PDB entry 7X3T | electron microscopy, 5.40 A resolution (low resolution: residue-level contacts below are approximate; hydrogen-bond / salt-bridge calls are withheld) | chains J and K of the 20 polymer chains in the assembly

[Chain J]
Molecule: 354-nt DNA strand
Sequence (354 nucleotides; each row starts with the number of its first residue; numbers below 1 keep their minus sign (DC-29 is residue -29)):
   -29 CACAGGAAACAGCTATGACCATGATTACGCTCAGGATGTATATATCTGAC
    21 ACGTGCCTGGAGACTAGGGAGTAATCCCCTTGGCGGTTAAAACGCGGGGG
    71 ACAGCGCGTACGTGCGTTTAAGCGGTGCTAGAGCTGTCTACGACCAATTG
   121 AGCGGCCTCGGCACCGGGATTCTCCAGGTCGAGCTTCTCGACAAGCTTCA
   171 GGATGTATATATCTGACACGTGCCTGGAGACTAGGGAGTAATCCCCTTGG
   221 CGGTTAAAACGCGGGGGACAGCGCGTACGTGCGTTTAAGCGGTGCTAGAG
   271 CTGTCTACGACCAATTGAGCGGCCTCGGCACCGGGATTCTCCAGGGTACC
   321 GCGG
Unresolved in the structure: -29 to -26, 314-324

[Chain K]
Protein: Histone H3
Source organism: Xenopus laevis
Reference sequence: A0A310TTQ1 (A0A310TTQ1_XENLA); residues 0-135 here correspond to UniProt positions 1-136 (UniProt number = residue number + 1)
Amino-acid sequence (136 residues; each row starts with the number of its first residue; numbering starts at 0):
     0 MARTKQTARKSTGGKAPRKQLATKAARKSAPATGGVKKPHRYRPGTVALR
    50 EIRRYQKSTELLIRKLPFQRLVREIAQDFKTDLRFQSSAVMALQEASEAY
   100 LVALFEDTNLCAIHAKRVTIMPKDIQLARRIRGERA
Unresolved in the structure: 0-36, 135

[How chain J and chain K interact]
Pairs across the interface - 18 pairs, chain J then chain K:
  DT50(J) with Arg83(K); Phe84(K)
  DT51(J) with Arg72(K); Arg83(K); Phe84(K)
  DG66(J) with Arg40(K)
  DG69(J) with Arg42(K)
  DA71(J) with Arg116(K); Val117(K); Thr118(K)
  DT143(J) with Tyr41(K)
  DC144(J) with His39(K); Tyr41(K); Arg42(K); Thr45(K)
  DC145(J) with Pro38(K); His39(K); Arg40(K)
Other interface residues (no listed pair), chain J (11 interface residues in all): DA60, DG70, DC72
Other interface residues (no listed pair), chain K (13 interface residues in all): Arg63

[Overview]
11 residues of chain J face 13 of chain K across their interface.
Here chain J is a 354-nt DNA strand and chain K is Histone H3 (Xenopus laevis). Entry 7X3T (Cryo-EM structure
of ISW1a-dinucleosome) was determined by electron microscopy together with 7X3V, 7X3W and 7X3X from the same
study.
